PDB entry 7BIN | electron microscopy, 3.20 A resolution | chains B and N of the 56 polymer chains in the assembly

== Chain B ==
Molecule: Flagellar biosynthetic protein FliP
Organism: Salmonella typhi
UniProtKB: Q8Z5R3 (Q8Z5R3_SALTI); numbering as in UniProt (aligned over 1-245)
Chain sequence (245 residues; row label = number of the first residue in the row):
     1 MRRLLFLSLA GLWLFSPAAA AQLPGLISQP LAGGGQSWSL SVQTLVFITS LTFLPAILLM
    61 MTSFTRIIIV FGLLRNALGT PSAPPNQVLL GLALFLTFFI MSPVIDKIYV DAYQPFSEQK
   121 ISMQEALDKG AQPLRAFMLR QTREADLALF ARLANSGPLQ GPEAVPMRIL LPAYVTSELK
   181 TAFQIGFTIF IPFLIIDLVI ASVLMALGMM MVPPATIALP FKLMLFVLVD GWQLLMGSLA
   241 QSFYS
Not modelled in the structure: 1-36
Construct notes: conflict Met236 (Val in Q8Z5R3)

== Chain N ==
Molecule: Flagellar hook-basal body complex protein FliE
Organism: Salmonella enterica subsp. enterica serovar Typhi
UniProtKB: P26462 (FLIE_SALTY); residue numbers follow UniProt; this construct covers 1-104
Chain sequence (104 residues; numbered 1 to 104; the number before each row is that of its first residue):
     1 MAAIQGIEGV ISQLQATAMA ARGQDTHSQS TVSFAGQLHA ALDRISDRQA AARVQAEKFT
    61 LGEPGIALND VMADMQKASV SMQMGIQVRN KLVAAYQEVM SMQV
Not modelled in the structure: 1-29

== How chain B and chain N interact ==
Pairs across the interface (32; chain B residue first):
  Phe47(B) - Val88(N)  hydrophobic
  Ile48(B) - Lys91(N)
  Leu51(B) - Lys91(N)
  Leu51(B) - Leu92(N)  hydrophobic
  Thr52(B) - Lys91(N)
  Leu54(B) - Ala95(N)  hydrophobic
  Pro55(B) - Ala95(N)  hydrophobic
  Pro55(B) - Glu98(N)
  Pro55(B) - Val99(N)
  Met60(B) - Met102(N)  hydrophobic
  Phe64(B) - Val99(N)  hydrophobic
  Ile68(B) - Val104(N)
  Phe71(B) - Val104(N)  hydrophobic
  Gly72(B) - Val104(N)
  Arg75(B) - Val104(N)  hydrogen bond (side chain-backbone)
  Pro85(B) - Val104(N)
  Asn86(B) - Met100(N)  hydrogen bond (side chain-backbone)
  Asn86(B) - Ser101(N)
  Asn86(B) - Met102(N)  hydrogen bond (side chain-backbone)
  Leu89(B) - Val104(N)  hydrophobic
  Leu90(B) - Val99(N)
  Leu90(B) - Met100(N)  hydrophobic
  Leu90(B) - Met102(N)
  Leu90(B) - Val104(N)  hydrophobic
  Ile105(B) - Val32(N)  hydrophobic
  Ile105(B) - Phe34(N)  hydrophobic
  Asp106(B) - Ser30(N)
  Asp106(B) - Thr31(N)
  Asp106(B) - Val32(N)
  Tyr109(B) - Ser30(N)
  Tyr109(B) - Val32(N)  hydrophobic
  Tyr109(B) - Gln37(N)  hydrogen bond
Interface residues without a listed pair, chain B (26 interface residues in all): Thr44, Ala56, Leu59, Gln87, Leu94, Phe98, Val110
Interface residues without a listed pair, chain N (19 interface residues in all): Ser33, Met84, Gln87, Gln103

== Summary ==
The interface between chain B and chain N involves 26 residues on one side and 19 on the other; the contacts
include 4 hydrogen bonds. Polar contacts include Arg75(B)-Val104(N), Asn86(B)-Met100(N) and
Asn86(B)-Met102(N).
Chain B is Flagellar biosynthetic protein FliP (Salmonella typhi) and chain N is Flagellar hook-basal body
complex protein FliE (Salmonella enterica subsp. enterica serovar Typhi); the structure, Salmonella export
gate and rod refined in focussed C1 map, was determined by electron microscopy, deposited together with 7BGL,
7BHQ, 7BJ2, 7BK0 and 7NVG.
